PDB entry 6WNX | X-ray diffraction, 2.50 A resolution | chains A and C of the 3 polymer chains in the assembly

# Chain A
Protein: F-box/WD repeat-containing protein 11
Source organism: Homo sapiens
UniProt: Q9UKB1 (FBW1B_HUMAN), isoform Q9UKB1-2; residues 1-429 here correspond to UniProt positions 80-508 (UniProt number = residue number + 79)
Sequence (429 residues; numbered 1 to 429; the number before each row is that of its first residue):
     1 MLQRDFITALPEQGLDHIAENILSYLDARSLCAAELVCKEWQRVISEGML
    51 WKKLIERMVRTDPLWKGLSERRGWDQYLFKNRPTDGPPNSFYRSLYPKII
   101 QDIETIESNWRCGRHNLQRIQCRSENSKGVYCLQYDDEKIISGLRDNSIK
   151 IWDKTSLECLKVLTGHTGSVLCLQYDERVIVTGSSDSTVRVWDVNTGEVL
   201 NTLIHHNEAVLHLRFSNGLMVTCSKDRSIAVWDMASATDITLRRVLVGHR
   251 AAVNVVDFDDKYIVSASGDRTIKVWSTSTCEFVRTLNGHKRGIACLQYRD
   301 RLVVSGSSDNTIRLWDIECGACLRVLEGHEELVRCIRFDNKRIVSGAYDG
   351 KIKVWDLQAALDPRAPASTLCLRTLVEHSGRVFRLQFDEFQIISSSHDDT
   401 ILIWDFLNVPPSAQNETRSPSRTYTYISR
Unresolved in the structure: 411-429

# Chain C
Protein: Catenin beta-1
UniProt: P35222 (CTNB1_HUMAN); numbering as in UniProt (aligned over 31-39)
Sequence (9 residues; row label = number of the first residue in the row):
    31 LDSGIHSGA
Modified positions: Ser-33 (phosphoserine; SEP); Ser-37 (phosphoserine; SEP)
UniProt features mapped onto this chain:
  - modified residue (Phosphoserine): Ser-33, Ser-37
  - natural variant: Asp-32 (D32A: In hepatocellular carcinoma; D32G: In PTR and hepatocellular carcinoma; D32Y: In PTR, hepatoblastoma and hepatocellular carcinoma), Ser-33 (S33F: In PTR, MDB and hepatocellular carcinoma; S33L: In hepatocellular carcinoma; S33Y: In colorectal cancer and PTR), Gly-34 (G34E: In PTR; G34R: In hepatocellular carcinoma; G34V: In hepatoblastoma), Ile-35 (I35S: In hepatocellular carcinoma), Ser-37 to Gly-38 (sequence variant, change not given here; In hepatocellular carcinoma), Ser-37 (S37A: In MDB and hepatocellular carcinoma; S37C: In PTR, hepatoblastoma and ovarian cancer; S37F: In PTR; S37Y: In hepatocellular carcinoma)

# Interface between chain A and chain C
Residue-residue contacts (30; chain A residue first):
  Tyr-131(A) / Asp-32(C)
  Tyr-131(A) / Ser-33(C)  hydrogen bond (side chain-backbone)
  Arg-145(A) / Ser-33(C)
  Ser-169(A) / Ser-33(C)
  Leu-171(A) / Ser-33(C)
  Leu-171(A) / Gly-34(C)
  Ser-185(A) / Ser-33(C)
  Leu-211(A) / Ser-33(C)
  Leu-211(A) / Gly-34(C)
  Lys-225(A) / His-36(C)
  Ala-251(A) / Gly-38(C)
  Ala-252(A) / His-36(C)
  Asn-254(A) / Ile-35(C)
  Asn-254(A) / His-36(C)  hydrogen bond (side chain-backbone)
  Gly-268(A) / His-36(C)
  Gly-268(A) / Ser-37(C)
  Gly-268(A) / Gly-38(C)  hydrogen bond (backbone-backbone)
  Arg-291(A) / Ser-37(C)
  Gly-292(A) / Ser-37(C)
  Ala-294(A) / Ile-35(C)
  Ser-308(A) / Ser-37(C)
  Leu-332(A) / Ile-35(C)  hydrophobic
  Arg-334(A) / Asp-32(C)  salt bridge
  Arg-334(A) / Gly-34(C)
  Arg-334(A) / Ile-35(C)
  Tyr-348(A) / Asp-32(C)  hydrogen bond
  Tyr-348(A) / Ile-35(C)
  Arg-381(A) / Leu-31(C)
  Arg-381(A) / Asp-32(C)
  Phe-383(A) / Asp-32(C)
Also at the interface, not in a pair above, chain A (21 interface residues in all): Arg-270
Also at the interface, not in a pair above, chain C (9 interface residues in all): Ala-39

# Overview
21 residues of chain A and 9 residues of chain C are in contact; the contacts include 4 hydrogen bonds and 1
salt bridge. Polar contacts include Arg-334(A)/Asp-32(C), Tyr-131(A)/Ser-33(C) and Asn-254(A)/His-36(C).
Chain A is F-box/WD repeat-containing protein 11 (Homo sapiens) and chain C is Catenin beta-1; the structure,
FBXW11-SKP1 in complex with a pSer33/pSer37 Beta-Catenin peptide, was determined by X-ray diffraction.
